4U5F - chains C and F of the 6 polymer chains in the assembly; structure by X-ray diffraction, 3.70 A resolution.

Chain C:
Molecule: Glutamate receptor 2
Organism: Rattus norvegicus
Reference sequence: P19491 (GRIA2_RAT); aligned to UniProt positions 25-838 over residues 6-824 (the alignment contains insertions or deletions, so no single offset holds)
Chain sequence (814 residues; row label = number of the first residue in the row; note: 5 numbers in that range are skipped by the numbering (no residue carries them; nothing is unmodelled there)):
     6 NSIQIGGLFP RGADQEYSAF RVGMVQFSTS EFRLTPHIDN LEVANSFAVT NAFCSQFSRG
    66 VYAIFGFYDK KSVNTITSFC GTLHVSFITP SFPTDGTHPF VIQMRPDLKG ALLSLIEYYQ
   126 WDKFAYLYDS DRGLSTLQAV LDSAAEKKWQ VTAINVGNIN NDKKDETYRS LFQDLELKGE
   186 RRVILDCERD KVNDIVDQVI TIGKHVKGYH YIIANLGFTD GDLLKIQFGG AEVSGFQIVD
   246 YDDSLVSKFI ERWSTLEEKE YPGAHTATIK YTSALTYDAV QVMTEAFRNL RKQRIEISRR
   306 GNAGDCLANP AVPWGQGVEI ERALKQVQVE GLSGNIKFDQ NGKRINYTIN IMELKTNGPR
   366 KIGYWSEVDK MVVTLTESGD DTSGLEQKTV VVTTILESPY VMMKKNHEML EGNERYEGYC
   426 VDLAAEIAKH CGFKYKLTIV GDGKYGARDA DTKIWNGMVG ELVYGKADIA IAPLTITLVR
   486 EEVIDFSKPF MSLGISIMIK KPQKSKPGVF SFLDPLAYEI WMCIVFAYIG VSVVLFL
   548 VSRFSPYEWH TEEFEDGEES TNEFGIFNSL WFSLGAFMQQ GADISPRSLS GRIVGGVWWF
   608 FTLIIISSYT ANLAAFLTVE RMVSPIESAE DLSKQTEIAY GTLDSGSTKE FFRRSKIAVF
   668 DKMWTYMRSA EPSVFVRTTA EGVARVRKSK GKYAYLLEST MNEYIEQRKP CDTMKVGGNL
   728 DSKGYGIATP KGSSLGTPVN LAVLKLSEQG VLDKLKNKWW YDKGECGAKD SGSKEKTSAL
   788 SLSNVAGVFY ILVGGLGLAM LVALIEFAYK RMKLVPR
Not modelled in the structure: 382-389, 548-596, 815-824
Disulfides: Cys59-Cys311, Cys718-Cys773
Covalent attachments: N-acetylglucosamine (NAG) linked to Asn351
Sequence notes: engineered mutation Gly184 (Lys203 in P19491), Glu237 (Asn256 in P19491), Asp385 (Asn406 in P19491), Gln392 (Asn413 in P19491), Glu565 (Ser586 in P19491), Ala589 (Cys610 in P19491), Ala815 (Cys836 in P19491), Arg818 (Ser839 in P19491), Met819 (Arg840 in P19491), Lys820 (Ala841 in P19491), Leu821 (Glu842 in P19491), Val822 (Ala843 in P19491), Pro823 (Lys844 in P19491)
Small-molecule neighbours:
  - FWF (N,N'-[biphenyl-4,4'-diyldi(2R)propane-2,1-diyl]dipropane-2-sulfonamide): Ile481, Lys493, Pro494, Phe495, Met496, Ser497, Ser729, Lys730, Gly731, Val750, Leu751, Ser754
  - 3-(carboxymethyl)-4-isopropenylproline (KAI): Tyr450, Pro478, Leu479, Thr480, Arg485, Leu650, Ser652, Gly653, Ser654, Thr655, Glu705, Met708, Tyr732
Swiss-Prot annotation at these positions:
  - binding site (L-glutamate): Thr482
  - glycosylation: Asn351 (N-linked (GlcNAc...) asparagine)
From the paper describing this entry:
  - mutagenesis - I633A, I633E: decreased signaling
  - mutagenesis - I633A, I633E: unchanged expression

Chain F:
Molecule: Con-ikot-ikot
Organism: Conus striatus
Reference sequence: P0CB20 (CONII_CONST); residues 1-86 here correspond to UniProt positions 38-123 (UniProt number = residue number + 37)
Chain sequence (90 residues; row label = number of the first residue in the row; numbers below 1 keep their minus sign (Gly-3 is residue -3)):
    -3 GPGSSGPADC CRMKECCTDR VNECLQRYSG REDKFVSFCY QEATVTCGSF NEIVGCCYGY
    57 QMCMIRVVKP NSLSGAHEAC KTVSCGNPCA
Not modelled in the structure: -3 to 1
Disulfides: Cys12-Cys43, Cys13-Cys52, Cys20-Cys35, Cys53-Cys81, Cys59-Cys76
Sequence notes: expression tag (-3 to 0)
Swiss-Prot annotation at these positions:
  - site (Interaction with glutamate receptor 2 (GRIA2)): Gln37, Glu48, Ala75

Interface between chain C and chain F:
Residue-residue contacts (15):
  Lys153(C) - Asn67(F)
  Arg453(C) - Gln37(F)
  Arg453(C) - Glu38(F)  salt bridge
  Lys458(C) - Glu38(F)
  Trp460(C) - Phe34(F)
  Trp460(C) - Gln37(F)
  Val484(C) - Gln37(F)
  Glu487(C) - Ser33(F)
  Glu487(C) - Gln37(F)
  Val488(C) - Phe34(F)  hydrophobic
  Val488(C) - Gln37(F)
  Arg660(C) - Glu48(F)  salt bridge
  Arg661(C) - Glu48(F)  salt bridge
  Arg661(C) - Ile49(F)
  Lys663(C) - Asn47(F)
Interface residues without a listed pair, chain C (12 interface residues in all): Leu483, Gly739
Interface residues without a listed pair, chain F (12 interface residues in all): Lys30, Val41, Gln57, Cys85

In short:
Chain C and chain F each contribute 12 residues to their interface; the contacts include 3 salt bridges. Among
the polar pairs are Arg453(C)-Glu38(F), Arg660(C)-Glu48(F) and Arg661(C)-Glu48(F). Bound to chain C: compound
FWF and 3-(carboxymethyl)-4-isopropenylproline. From the paper: I633A and I633E of chain C reduce signaling;
I633A and I633E of chain C leave expression unchanged.
Here chain C is Glutamate receptor 2 (Rattus norvegicus) and chain F is Con-ikot-ikot (Conus striatus). Entry
4U5F (Crystal structure of GluA2, con-ikot-ikot snail toxin, partial agonist KA and postitive modulator
(R,R)-2b complex, GluA2cryst2 ...) was determined by X-ray diffraction, deposited together with 4U5B, 4U5C,
4U5D and 4U5E.
